Entry 1H9L (X-ray diffraction, 1.67 A resolution); this record covers chains A and B.

Chain A:
Protein: Peptide inhibitor
Sequence (5 residues; each row starts with the number of its first residue):
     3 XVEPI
Unresolved in the structure: 3
Modified / non-standard residues: ACE (acetyl group) at position 3

Chain B:
Protein: Elastase
Source organism: Sus scrofa
Notes: EC 3.4.21.36
Reference sequence: P00772 (EL1_PIG); the construct lacks a stretch of the UniProt sequence and is renumbered around it, so the offset changes along the chain: 16-36 = UniProt 27-47; 37-65 = UniProt 51-79; 66-99 = UniProt 81-114; 100-145 = UniProt 117-162; 5 more segments
Sequence (240 residues; numbered 16 to 245 plus 11 insertion-coded residues; 1 number in that range is skipped by the numbering (no residue carries it; nothing is unmodelled there); the number before each row is that of its first residue; a row labelled like 36A-36C holds insertion residues (36A, then the next letters in order)):
    16 VVGGTEAQRN SWPSQISLQY R
36A-36C SGS
    37 SWAHTCGGTL IRQNWVMTAA HCVDRELTF
   65A R
    66 VVVGEHNLNQ NNGTEQYVGV QKIVVHPYWN TDDV
99A-99B AA
   100 GYDIALLRLA QSVTLNSYVQ LGVLPRAGTI LANNSPCYIT GWGLTR
   147 TNGQLAQTLQ QAYLPTVDYA ICSS
170A-170B SS
   171 YWGSTVKNSM VCAGGDGV
  188A R
   189 SGCQGDSGGP LHCLVNGQYA VHGVTSFVS
  217A R
   218 LGCN
  221A V
   222 TRKPTVFTRV SAYISWINNV IASN
Disulfides: Cys-42/Cys-58, Cys-136/Cys-201, Cys-168/Cys-182, Cys-191/Cys-220
Ion coordination: Ca2+: Glu-70, Asn-72, Gln-75, Asn-77, Glu-80

Interface between chain A and chain B:
Residue-residue contacts (25; chain A residue first):
  Val-4(A) with Val-99(B), hydrophobic; Phe-215(B), hydrophobic; Val-216(B); Arg-217A(B)
  Glu-5(A) with Gln-192(B), hydrogen bond; Phe-215(B); Val-216(B), hydrogen bond (backbone-backbone); Ser-217(B); Arg-217A(B)
  Pro-6(A) with His-57(B); Val-99(B), hydrophobic; Ser-195(B); Ser-214(B); Phe-215(B)
  Ile-7(A) with His-57(B); Gly-190(B); Cys-191(B); Gln-192(B); Gly-193(B), hydrogen bond (backbone-backbone); Asp-194(B), hydrogen bond (backbone-backbone); Ser-195(B), hydrogen bond (backbone-side chain); Thr-213(B); Ser-214(B), hydrogen bond (backbone-backbone); Phe-215(B), hydrophobic; Val-216(B), hydrophobic
Also at the interface, not in a pair above, chain B (17 interface residues in all): Ala-99A, Trp-172, Thr-175

In short:
4 residues of chain A face 17 of chain B across their interface, with 6 hydrogen bonds. Among the polar pairs
are Glu-5(A)/Gln-192(B), Ile-7(A)/Ser-195(B) and Glu-5(A)/Val-216(B). Glu-70(B), Asn-72(B), Gln-75(B),
Asn-77(B) and Glu-80(B) form the Ca2+ site.
Chain A is Peptide inhibitor and chain B is Elastase (Sus scrofa); the structure, Porcine pancreatic elastase
complexed with acetyl-val-glu-pro-ile-cooh, was determined by X-ray diffraction.
